Entry 3ME4 (X-ray diffraction, 2.01 A resolution); this record covers chains A and B.

# Chain A (and B)
Protein: Tumor necrosis factor receptor superfamily member 11A
Organism: Mus musculus
Notes: chain B of this document is another copy of the same molecule, construct and numbering; everything in this record applies to it too
Reference sequence: O35305 (TNR11_MOUSE); numbering as in UniProt (aligned over 26-210)
Sequence (216 residues; numbered 3 to 218; the number before each row is that of its first residue):
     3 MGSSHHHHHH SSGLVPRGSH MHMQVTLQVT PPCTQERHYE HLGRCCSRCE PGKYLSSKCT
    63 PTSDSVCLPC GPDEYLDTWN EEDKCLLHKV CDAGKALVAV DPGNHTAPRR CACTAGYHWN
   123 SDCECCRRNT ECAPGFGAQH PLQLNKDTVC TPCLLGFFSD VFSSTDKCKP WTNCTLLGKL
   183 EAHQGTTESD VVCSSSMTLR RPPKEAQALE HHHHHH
Disordered / not traced: 3-32, 202-218 (chain B: 3-35, 177-185, 195-218)
Sequence notes: expression tag (3-25, 211-218)
Cystine bridges: Cys-35/Cys-47, Cys-48/Cys-61, Cys-51/Cys-69, Cys-72/Cys-87, Cys-93/Cys-113, Cys-115/Cys-128, Cys-125/Cys-127, Cys-134/Cys-152, Cys-155/Cys-170, Cys-176/Cys-195
Ion coordination: Na+: Cys-134, Ala-135, Phe-138, Ser-161, Val-163
UniProt features mapped onto this chain:
  - binding site (Na(+)): Cys-134, Ala-135, Phe-138, Ser-161, Val-163
  - glycosylation (N-linked (GlcNAc...) asparagine): Asn-106, Asn-175
What the authors report for this chain:
  - Na+ coordination: Cys-134, Ala-135, Phe-138, Ser-161, Val-163
  - conformationally variable residues (domain motion, loop rearrangement): Lys-60 to Ser-67, His-90 to Ala-114
  - contacts within the chain: Tyr-41/Ser-67 (hydrogen bond), Gly-54/Cys-72 (backbone contact), Gly-54/Leu-78 (backbone contact), Ser-49/Ser-67

# Interface between chain A and chain B
Residue-residue contacts - 43 pairs, chain A then chain B:
  Leu-99(A) / Gln-145(B)
  Val-102(A) / Leu-146(B)  hydrophobic
  Pro-110(A) / His-142(B)
  Pro-110(A) / Leu-144(B)  hydrophobic
  Arg-111(A) / Leu-144(B)
  Arg-112(A) / Gly-118(B)
  Arg-112(A) / Asn-131(B)
  Arg-112(A) / Leu-144(B)
  Arg-112(A) / Thr-167(B)
  Cys-113(A) / Pro-143(B)  hydrophobic
  Cys-113(A) / Leu-144(B)  hydrogen bond (backbone-backbone)
  Cys-113(A) / Gln-145(B)
  Cys-113(A) / Leu-146(B)  hydrogen bond (backbone-backbone)
  Ala-114(A) / Gln-145(B)
  Gly-118(A) / Arg-112(B)
  Trp-121(A) / Gln-145(B)
  Trp-121(A) / Lys-148(B)
  Ser-123(A) / Lys-148(B)  hydrogen bond
  Glu-126(A) / Gln-141(B)  hydrogen bond
  His-142(A) / Lys-91(B)
  Pro-143(A) / Cys-113(B)  hydrophobic
  Leu-144(A) / Pro-110(B)  hydrophobic
  Leu-144(A) / Arg-112(B)
  Leu-144(A) / Cys-113(B)  hydrogen bond (backbone-backbone)
  Gln-145(A) / Leu-99(B)
  Gln-145(A) / Arg-112(B)
  Gln-145(A) / Cys-113(B)
  Gln-145(A) / Ala-114(B)
  Gln-145(A) / Trp-121(B)
  Gln-145(A) / Asn-147(B)  hydrogen bond
  Leu-146(A) / Arg-112(B)
  Leu-146(A) / Cys-113(B)  hydrogen bond (backbone-backbone)
  Leu-146(A) / Leu-146(B)  hydrophobic
  Leu-146(A) / Asn-147(B)  hydrogen bond (backbone-side chain)
  Asn-147(A) / Gln-145(B)  hydrogen bond
  Asn-147(A) / Leu-146(B)  hydrogen bond (side chain-backbone)
  Asn-147(A) / Lys-148(B)
  Lys-148(A) / Trp-121(B)  hydrogen bond (side chain-backbone)
  Lys-148(A) / Asn-147(B)
  Thr-167(A) / Pro-110(B)
  Thr-167(A) / Arg-112(B)
  Asp-168(A) / Asp-79(B)
  Lys-171(A) / Glu-84(B)  salt bridge
Other interface residues (no listed pair), chain A (26 interface residues in all): Cys-115, Ala-117, Gln-141, Val-151, Lys-169
Other interface residues (no listed pair), chain B (30 interface residues in all): Tyr-77, Leu-88, Val-92, Val-102, Arg-111, Cys-115, Ala-117, Ser-123, Glu-126, Val-151

# In short
26 residues of chain A and 30 residues of chain B are in contact; the contacts include 11 hydrogen bonds and 1
salt bridge. Polar pairs include Lys-171(A)/Glu-84(B), Ser-123(A)/Lys-148(B) and Glu-126(A)/Gln-141(B).
UniProt lists 5 Na+-binding residues on chain A. The paper reports Na+ coordination by Cys-134(A), Ala-135(A)
and Phe-138(A) among others; conformational variability at Lys-60(A) and His-90(A).
Chain A and chain B are both Tumor necrosis factor receptor superfamily member 11A (Mus musculus); the
structure, Crystal structure of mouse RANK, was determined by X-ray diffraction, deposited together with 3ME2.
